PDB entry 1LP9 | X-ray diffraction, 2.00 A resolution | chains C and E of the 5 polymer chains in the assembly

[Chain C]
Name: self-peptide P1049
Amino-acid sequence (9 residues; numbered 1 to 9; the number before each row is that of its first residue):
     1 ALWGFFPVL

[Chain E]
Name: T-cell Receptor alpha chain
From: Mus musculus
Amino-acid sequence (194 residues; numbered 0 to 198; 5 numbers in that range are skipped by the numbering (no residue carries them; nothing is unmodelled there); the number before each row is that of its first residue; numbering starts at 0):
     0 MDSVTQTEGL VTLTEGLPVM LNCTYQSTYS PFLFWYVQHL NEAPKLLLKS FTDNKRPEHQ
    61 GFHATLHKSS SSFHLQKSSA QLSDSALYYC ALF
    96 LASSSFSKLV FGQGTSLSVV PNIQNPEPAV YQLK
   132 DPRSQDSTLC LFTDFDSQIN VPKTMESGTF ITDKTVLDMK AMDSKSNGAI AWSNQTSFTC
   192 QDIFKET
Disulfides: C22-C90, C141-C191

[Interface between chain C and chain E]
Pairs across the interface - 12 pairs, chain C then chain E:
  L2(C) - S98(E)
  W3(C) - A97(E)
  W3(C) - S98(E)
  G4(C) - A97(E)  hydrogen bond (backbone-backbone)
  G4(C) - S98(E)  hydrogen bond (backbone-backbone)
  G4(C) - S100(E)
  G4(C) - F101(E)
  G4(C) - S102(E)  hydrogen bond (backbone-side chain)
  F5(C) - F93(E)  hydrophobic
  F5(C) - A97(E)  hydrogen bond (backbone-backbone)
  F5(C) - S102(E)
  F6(C) - F101(E)  hydrophobic
Interface residues without a listed pair, chain E (7 interface residues in all): S99

[Overview]
5 residues of chain C and 7 residues of chain E are in contact; the contacts include 4 hydrogen bonds. Polar
pairs include G4(C)-S102(E), G4(C)-A97(E) and G4(C)-S98(E).
Here chain C is self-peptide P1049 and chain E is T-cell Receptor alpha chain (Mus musculus). Entry 1LP9
(Xenoreactive complex AHIII 12.2 TCR bound to p1049/HLA-A2.1) was determined by X-ray diffraction.
